Entry 4EC7 (X-ray diffraction, 2.60 A resolution); this record covers chains A and B.

== Chain A (and B) ==
Name: Venom nerve growth factor
Organism: Naja atra
Notes: chain B of this document is another copy of the same molecule, construct and numbering; everything in this record applies to it too
UniProtKB: P61898 (NGFV_NAJAT); residues 1-116 here = UniProt positions 1-116
Amino-acid sequence (116 residues; row label = number of the first residue in the row):
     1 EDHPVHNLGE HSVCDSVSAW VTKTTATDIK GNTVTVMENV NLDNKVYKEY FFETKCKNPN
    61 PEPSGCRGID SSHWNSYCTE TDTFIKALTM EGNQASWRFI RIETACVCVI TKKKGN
Unresolved in the structure: 1-8
Disulfides: Cys14-Cys78, Cys56-Cys106, Cys66-Cys108
Small-molecule neighbours: lipid (L44; (2S)-1-hydroxy-3-(tetradecanoyloxy)propan-2-yl docosanoate): Ile29, Leu42, Tyr47, Lys48, Glu49, Tyr50, Phe84, Lys86, Trp97, Phe99
UniProt features mapped onto this chain:
  - binding site (a 1,2-diacyl-sn-glycerol): Lys86

== Interface between chain A and chain B ==
Pairs across the interface (47):
  Gly9(A) - Thr111(B)
  Glu10(A) - Tyr77(B)  hydrogen bond
  Glu10(A) - Val109(B)
  Glu10(A) - Ile110(B)
  Glu10(A) - Thr111(B)
  His11(A) - Val109(B)
  His11(A) - Ile110(B)  hydrogen bond (backbone-backbone)
  Ser12(A) - Cys108(B)
  Val13(A) - Cys108(B)  hydrogen bond (backbone-backbone)
  Val13(A) - Ile110(B)  hydrophobic
  Trp20(A) - Phe84(B)  hydrophobic
  Ile29(A) - Trp20(B)  hydrophobic
  Leu42(A) - Leu42(B)  hydrophobic
  Leu42(A) - Trp97(B)  hydrophobic
  Asp43(A) - Trp97(B)
  Phe52(A) - Thr83(B)
  Phe52(A) - Phe84(B)  hydrophobic
  Glu62(A) - Gly115(B)
  Arg67(A) - Ile110(B)
  Gly68(A) - Ile69(B)
  Gly68(A) - Asp70(B)  hydrogen bond (backbone-backbone)
  Gly68(A) - Trp74(B)
  Ile69(A) - Arg67(B)
  Ile69(A) - Gly68(B)
  Ile69(A) - Asp70(B)
  Asp70(A) - Gly68(B)  hydrogen bond (backbone-backbone)
  Asp70(A) - Ile69(B)
  Asp70(A) - Asp70(B)
  Trp74(A) - Gly68(B)
  Tyr77(A) - Glu10(B)  hydrogen bond
  Thr81(A) - Ala105(B)
  Thr83(A) - Thr104(B)
  Phe84(A) - Trp20(B)  hydrophobic
  Phe84(A) - Phe52(B)  hydrophobic
  Phe99(A) - Trp20(B)  hydrophobic
  Thr104(A) - Thr83(B)
  Thr104(A) - Thr104(B)  hydrogen bond
  Ala105(A) - Ala105(B)  hydrophobic
  Cys108(A) - Val13(B)
  Val109(A) - His11(B)
  Ile110(A) - Glu10(B)
  Ile110(A) - His11(B)  hydrogen bond (backbone-backbone)
  Ile110(A) - Ser12(B)
  Ile110(A) - Val13(B)  hydrophobic
  Ile110(A) - Arg67(B)
  Thr111(A) - Gly9(B)
  Thr111(A) - Glu10(B)  hydrogen bond
Interface residues without a listed pair, chain A (33 interface residues in all): Asp82, Ile85, Trp97, Cys106, Val107, Lys112
Interface residues without a listed pair, chain B (33 interface residues in all): Ile29, Tyr50, Thr81, Asp82, Ile85, Phe99, Cys106, Val107, Asn116

== Summary ==
The chain A/chain B interface involves 33 residues from each chain, with 9 hydrogen bonds. Polar contacts
include Glu10(A)-Tyr77(B), Thr104(A)-Thr104(B) and Thr111(A)-Glu10(B). Chain A binds lipid. From UniProt:
residue binding 1,2-diacyl-sn-glycerol Lys86(A) on chain A.
Chain A and chain B are both Venom nerve growth factor (Naja atra); the structure, Cobra NGF in complex with
lipid, was determined by X-ray diffraction together with 4EAX from the same study.
